Entry 8S02 (X-ray diffraction, 1.35 A resolution); this record covers chains A and B.

[Chain A]
Molecule: BzdO
Source organism: Azoarcus sp. CIB
UniProtKB: Q68VL9 (Q68VL9_9RHOO); numbering as in UniProt (aligned over 1-437)
Sequence (447 residues; numbered 1 to 447; the number before each row is that of its first residue):
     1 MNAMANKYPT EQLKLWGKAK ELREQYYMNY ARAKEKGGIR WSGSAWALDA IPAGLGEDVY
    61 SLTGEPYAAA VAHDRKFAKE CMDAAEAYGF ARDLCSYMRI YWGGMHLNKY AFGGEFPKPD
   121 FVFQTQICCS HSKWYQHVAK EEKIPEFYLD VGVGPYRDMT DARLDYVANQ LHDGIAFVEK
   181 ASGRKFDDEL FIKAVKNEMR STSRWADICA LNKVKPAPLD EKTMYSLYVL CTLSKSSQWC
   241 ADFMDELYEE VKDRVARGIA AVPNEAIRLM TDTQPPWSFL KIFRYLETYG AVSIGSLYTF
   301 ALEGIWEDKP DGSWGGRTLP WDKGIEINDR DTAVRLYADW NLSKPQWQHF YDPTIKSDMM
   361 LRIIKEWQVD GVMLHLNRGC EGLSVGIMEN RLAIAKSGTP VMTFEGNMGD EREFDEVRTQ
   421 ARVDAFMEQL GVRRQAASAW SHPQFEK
Not modelled in the structure: 1-4, 443-447
Differences from the reference sequence: expression tag (438-447)
Ion coordination: 4Fe-4S cluster Fe: Cys95, Cys128, Cys380
Ligand contacts:
  - benzoyl coenzyme A (BYC): Gln12, Leu13, Trp16, Lys20, Arg23, Ser44, Ala45, Trp46, Glu65, Pro66, Ala69, His73, Tyr97, Lys222, Thr223, Tyr225, Ser226, Tyr228, Val229, Thr232, Gln274, Trp277, Leu280, Arg284, Tyr298, Leu302, Leu383
  - 4Fe-4S cluster (SF4): Glu65, Cys95, Tyr97, Cys128, Ser130, His131, Trp134, Gln274, Cys380, Glu381, Gly382, Leu383, Met408
What the authors report for this chain:
  - 4Fe-4S cluster coordination: Cys95, Cys128, Cys380
  - binding site for benzoyl coenzyme A: Ser44, Trp46, Glu65, Tyr97, Gln274, Tyr298, Leu302, Leu383
  - binding site for 4Fe-4S cluster: Glu381, Gly382
  - catalytic residues: Glu65 (from molecular simulation)
  - catalytic residues: His131
  - contacts within the chain: Ala45-Glu65, Ser44-Glu65 (hydrogen bond), Cys128-His131, Ile127-His131, Thr125-His131
  - conformationally variable residues (helix shift): Lys281 to Thr288
  - conformationally variable residues (side-chain flip): Glu65 (from molecular simulation)

[Chain B]
Molecule: BzdN
Source organism: Azoarcus sp. CIB
UniProtKB: Q68VM0 (Q68VM0_9RHOO); residues 1-379 here = UniProt positions 1-379
Sequence (379 residues; row label = number of the first residue in the row):
     1 MSDGLFDQFK TWYEKRHDYA RDWKVRTGGQ VVATMCTYTP EELLIAAGML PVRVLGAHEP
    61 QNVTEPHIFG MFCPFCRDSL AQGLLGRFDY AEGVTLTQSC IQYRQTFGSW RLHVPTVKWD
   121 YYVPMPNEVQ SPHARKAHYE EVQAFRVFLQ TLTGKEITDA MLSDALAVCD ENRRLLRELY
   181 EYRKAADPKV TGVEALYASL TAQFIDKREH NEMLKKTLAA LPNRKVERKT GARFMTIGSE
   241 NDDIAFMGMV ESVGATIVID DQCSGSRYFW NASKPEGDVI KAIAERYCDR PACPTKDYPA
   301 HTRFDHVLGM AKEYNVEGAI FLQQKFCDPH EGDYPDLKRH LEENGIPTLF LEFDITNPIG
   361 PFRIRIEAFL ETLSEEELF
Not modelled in the structure: 1, 377-379
Ion coordination: Double cubane cluster Fe: Cys36, Cys73, Cys100, Cys263, Cys293, Cys327
Ligand contacts: Double cubane cluster (BJ8): Cys36, Thr37, Tyr38, Arg53, Cys73, Phe75, Ser99, Cys100, Gln102, Tyr103, Ser239, Glu240, Cys263, Arg267, Arg290, Cys293, Gln324, Phe326, Cys327, Asp328, Pro329, His330
What the authors report for this chain:
  - Double cubane cluster coordination: Cys36
  - binding site for Double cubane cluster: Arg53, Arg267, Arg290, His330

[How chain A and chain B interact]
Contacting residue pairs - 87 pairs, chain A then chain B:
  Tyr88(A) - Pro335(B)  hydrophobic
  Tyr88(A) - Asp336(B)  hydrogen bond
  Tyr88(A) - Arg339(B)  hydrogen bond
  Gly89(A) - Pro335(B)
  Phe90(A) - Gly332(B)
  Phe90(A) - Pro335(B)  hydrophobic
  Ala91(A) - Glu331(B)
  Asp93(A) - Phe326(B)
  Asp93(A) - Glu331(B)
  Leu94(A) - Asp328(B)
  Leu94(A) - Glu331(B)
  Gln126(A) - Asn127(B)  hydrogen bond
  Gln126(A) - Tyr298(B)  hydrogen bond
  Ile127(A) - Ile101(B)
  Cys129(A) - Cys100(B)  hydrophobic
  Cys129(A) - Ile101(B)  hydrogen bond (side chain-backbone)
  Cys129(A) - Thr295(B)  hydrogen bond
  Ser132(A) - Tyr298(B)
  Lys133(A) - Pro294(B)  hydrogen bond (side chain-backbone)
  Lys133(A) - Asp297(B)  hydrogen bond (side chain-backbone)
  Lys133(A) - His301(B)
  Lys133(A) - Gly332(B)
  Lys133(A) - Asp333(B)  salt bridge
  Gln136(A) - Asp297(B)  hydrogen bond (side chain-backbone)
  Gln136(A) - Tyr298(B)
  Gln136(A) - Pro299(B)  hydrogen bond (side chain-backbone)
  Gln136(A) - Ala300(B)
  Gln136(A) - His301(B)
  Lys140(A) - Asp336(B)  salt bridge
  Tyr148(A) - Glu128(B)
  Tyr148(A) - Tyr298(B)  hydrophobic
  Tyr148(A) - Pro299(B)  hydrophobic
  Asp150(A) - Pro126(B)
  Asp150(A) - Asn127(B)  hydrogen bond (side chain-backbone)
  Asp150(A) - Glu128(B)  hydrogen bond (side chain-backbone)
  Asp150(A) - Tyr298(B)
  Gly152(A) - Gln98(B)  hydrogen bond (backbone-side chain)
  Gly152(A) - Pro124(B)
  Val153(A) - Pro124(B)
  Ala162(A) - Glu140(B)
  Arg163(A) - Pro124(B)
  Arg163(A) - Glu141(B)  salt bridge
  Tyr166(A) - Pro126(B)
  Tyr166(A) - Glu128(B)
  Tyr166(A) - His133(B)
  Tyr166(A) - Ala134(B)  hydrophobic
  Tyr166(A) - Ala137(B)  hydrophobic
  Asn169(A) - His133(B)  hydrogen bond (backbone-side chain)
  Gln170(A) - Glu128(B)
  Gln170(A) - Ser131(B)
  Gln170(A) - His133(B)
  Asp173(A) - Pro132(B)
  Asp173(A) - His133(B)  salt bridge
  Phe350(A) - Ile101(B)  hydrophobic
  Phe350(A) - Arg104(B)  hydrogen bond (backbone-side chain)
  Tyr351(A) - Gln98(B)
  Tyr351(A) - Arg104(B)
  Tyr351(A) - Tyr122(B)
  Asp352(A) - Arg111(B)  salt bridge
  Thr354(A) - Leu112(B)
  Leu376(A) - Phe69(B)  hydrophobic
  Asn377(A) - Met71(B)
  Arg378(A) - Phe69(B)
  Arg378(A) - Met71(B)
  Cys380(A) - Met71(B)
  Glu381(A) - Met71(B)
  Glu381(A) - Ile101(B)
  Glu381(A) - Gln102(B)
  Glu381(A) - Asp328(B)
  Gly382(A) - Ile101(B)
  Ser384(A) - Met71(B)
  Ser384(A) - Phe72(B)
  Val385(A) - Phe72(B)
  Val385(A) - Ile101(B)
  Val385(A) - Gln105(B)
  Gly386(A) - Gln105(B)  hydrogen bond (backbone-side chain)
  Met388(A) - Glu65(B)
  Met388(A) - Pro66(B)
  Met388(A) - His67(B)
  Met388(A) - Ile68(B)
  Met388(A) - Phe69(B)
  Glu389(A) - His67(B)  salt bridge
  Glu389(A) - Ser109(B)  hydrogen bond
  Glu389(A) - Leu112(B)
  Glu389(A) - His113(B)  salt bridge
  Leu392(A) - His113(B)
  Glu405(A) - Phe69(B)
Other interface residues (no listed pair), chain A (49 interface residues in all): Cys95, Cys128, Ser130, His137, Glu146, Leu149, Gly154, Ile387, Lys396
Other interface residues (no listed pair), chain B (46 interface residues in all): Ser99, Pro329

[Summary]
Chain A and chain B form an interface of 49 and 46 residues respectively; the contacts include 17 hydrogen
bonds and 7 salt bridges. Polar pairs include Lys133(A)-Asp333(B), Lys140(A)-Asp336(B) and
Arg163(A)-Glu141(B). From the paper: catalytic residues Glu65(A) and His131(A); a binding site for benzoyl
coenzyme A at Ser44(A), Trp46(A) and Glu65(A) among others.
Chain A is BzdO and chain B is BzdN, both from Azoarcus sp. CIB; the structure, BzdNO-benzoyl-CoA complex, was
determined by X-ray diffraction (same publication as 8S1T).
